8FN6 - chains 3 and 4 of the 7 polymer chains in the assembly; structure by electron microscopy, 3.70 A resolution.

[Chain 3]
Molecule: RNA-editing substrate-binding complex protein 3 (RESC3)
From: Trypanosoma brucei
Reference sequence: Q381A0 (Q381A0_TRYB2); residues 1-482 here correspond to UniProt positions 111-592 (UniProt number = residue number + 110)
Sequence (482 residues; numbered 1 to 482; the number before each row is that of its first residue):
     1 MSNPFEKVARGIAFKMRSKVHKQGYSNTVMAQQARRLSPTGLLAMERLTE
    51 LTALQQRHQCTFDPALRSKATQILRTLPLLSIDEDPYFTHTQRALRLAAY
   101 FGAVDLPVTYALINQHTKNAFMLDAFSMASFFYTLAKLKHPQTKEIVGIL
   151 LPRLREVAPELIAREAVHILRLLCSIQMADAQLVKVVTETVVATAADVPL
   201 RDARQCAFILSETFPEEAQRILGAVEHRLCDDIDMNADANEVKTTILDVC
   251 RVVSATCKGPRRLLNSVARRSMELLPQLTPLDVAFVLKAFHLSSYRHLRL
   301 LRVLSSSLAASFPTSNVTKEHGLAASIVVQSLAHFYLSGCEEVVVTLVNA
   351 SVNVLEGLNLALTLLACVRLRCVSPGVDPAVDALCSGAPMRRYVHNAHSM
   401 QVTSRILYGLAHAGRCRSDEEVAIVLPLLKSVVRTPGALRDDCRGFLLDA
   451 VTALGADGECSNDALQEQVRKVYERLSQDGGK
Unresolved in the structure: 1-2

[Chain 4]
Molecule: RNA-editing substrate-binding complex protein 4 (RESC4)
From: Trypanosoma brucei
Reference sequence: Q384R6 (Q384R6_TRYB2); residue numbers follow UniProt; this construct covers 1-1087
Sequence (1087 residues; numbered 1 to 1087; the number before each row is that of its first residue):
     1 MNGRLYCLIRRITSPPVATRLIKEELCLSMAAIARLPLRRDQLAHVTNTE
    51 AITTRAQRISHLCTPTELGMIAEGAEALSCNRFDLADALIDGAYESVRRA
   101 ASSTRLSHVSAIARYSASIKTYGNETITTLLKAGASLLQKNDSVPVLKSF
   151 LGVAQSHLTDGEMRVLIDEMCAKATEEQRLCINSIGTQSLAKDAAKCGEE
   201 TLTKGNEDGDETAVDDEETQAWDMLRARQWMLQLVRCGKPPTAAEAVQAM
   251 ELYAHFAVRDFVLHEKIEDLVLLVLPTGNKFHLNEMHKIVLRSPNLFPRV
   301 RNTLGQDHSGVSDVHRADRGVEWSDDPASSLTTTYTTSRAYSMLLLGQRL
   351 SEDIMFDVVQEQSETIPVDVAAQAACLFAEKGDIPEGVILRLSAELEHIS
   401 PQGVTAFVRAARRDSSGALLPHYAAVLNRFTERDLCDTPLETLLQMCEVF
   451 ALPAPRGTSEGDNDSINESQSKFQKALIVRLFSVIQGSRDVPFLCKVAKA
   501 VRAFDANDELIQFVCSSICAQGALSECEALIAFDMIRCCDFVYEPLLDAM
   551 EPVFRRLVESVSAMLEGKSTINDVEVRRCACFATLQSEFDCPDFETLASL
   601 LVHTVEKNVTGCPVELIPSVGLLCVRTRRTSALYIVGNKLEGNMQQLSDD
   651 AIGELARLLVGTENLATKELAVEFQSVVVSRLLRQQSLPPDVVALSAVVW
   701 LRQGDKVGTIDERSVDYIIKWMYAIGSSVYTDLCLAVHLSASVESLSNAL
   751 IDDLPRRLELLTTNEMANAIFGLGEVSDMGARLSHQLVAERCSDYVVDHS
   801 QEFWSGKVIARLLYGFSRMHCTKRSLYNVFATRLAHRPVFSLLDQEAISF
   851 AIAAFGRVKYLDKKLFDRFTRWILDHSKDLNAAELLLTIRGVSRVMLLND
   901 QLYDDLGSKAAEKVKEFPIESQCVLLSSFGSLGVEHERLASRMVSSIAEN
   951 REELTDATKAVDVITSLWSMNYDVEDDKHVAQLADWVVQRAEELTDESIG
  1001 KLCLVLSDTNWRHVPLVRAIAEQSVRLQGQQSISPKCCREVLDVLGTFMI
  1051 HHQGARENLSALGRSISKERIQLSEEEEQHLQLLLRR
Unresolved in the structure: 1-335, 457-465, 1086-1087

[Interface between chain 3 and chain 4]
Residue-residue contacts (24; chain 3 residue first):
  E160(3) with R837(4), hydrogen bond (backbone-side chain)
  L161(3) with R837(4)
  I162(3) with R837(4); S841(4)
  E165(3) with R837(4), salt bridge
  A193(3) with W804(4)
  T194(3) with W804(4)
  D197(3) with S805(4); K807(4); L842(4)
  D234(3) with R628(4), salt bridge
  R261(3) with D540(4), salt bridge; V542(4); F589(4)
  R262(3) with E588(4)
  N265(3) with D590(4); P592(4)
  R269(3) with D590(4), salt bridge; R628(4)
  Y295(3) with P592(4)
  R296(3) with E544(4), salt bridge; D593(4)
  H297(3) with P592(4)
  R299(3) with E595(4), salt bridge
Interface residues without a listed pair, chain 3 (22 interface residues in all): A125, F126, P159, R164, M235, L298
Interface residues without a listed pair, chain 4 (18 interface residues in all): R626, P838

[Overview]
Chain 3 and chain 4 form an interface of 22 and 18 residues respectively; the contacts include 1 hydrogen bond
and 6 salt bridges. Polar pairs include E165(3)-R837(4), D234(3)-R628(4) and R261(3)-D540(4).
Chain 3 is RNA-editing substrate-binding complex protein 3 (RESC3) and chain 4 is RNA-editing
substrate-binding complex protein 4 (RESC4), both from Trypanosoma brucei; the structure, Cryo-EM structure of
RNase-untreated RESC-A in trypanosomal RNA editing, was determined by electron microscopy (same publication as
8FN4, 8FNC, 8FNF, 8FNI and 8FNK).
